Entry 9JFZ (electron microscopy, 2.90 A resolution); this record covers chains A and B of the 5 polymer chains in the assembly.

== Chain A ==
Name: Guanine nucleotide-binding protein G(s) subunit alpha isoforms short
From: Homo sapiens
Reference sequence: P63092 (GNAS2_HUMAN); aligned in 2 segments with insertions or deletions, so no single offset holds: 5-195 ~ UniProt 5-64; 204-384 ~ UniProt 204-394
Amino-acid sequence (262 residues; numbered -8 to 384; 131 numbers in that range are skipped by the numbering (no residue carries them; nothing is unmodelled there); the number before each row is that of its first residue; numbers below 1 keep their minus sign (Met-8 is residue -8)):
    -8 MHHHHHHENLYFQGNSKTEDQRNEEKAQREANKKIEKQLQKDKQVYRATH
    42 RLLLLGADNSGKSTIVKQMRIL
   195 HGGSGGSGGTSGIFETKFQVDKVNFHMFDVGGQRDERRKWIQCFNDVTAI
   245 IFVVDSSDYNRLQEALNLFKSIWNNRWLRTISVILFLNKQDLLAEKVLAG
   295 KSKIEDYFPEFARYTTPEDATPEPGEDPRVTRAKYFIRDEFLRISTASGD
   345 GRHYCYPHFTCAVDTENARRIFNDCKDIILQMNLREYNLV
Disordered / not traced: -8 to 8, 195-204
Construct notes: initiating methionine (-8); expression tag (-7 to 4); engineered mutation Asp49 (Gly in P63092), Asn50 (Glu in P63092), Asp249 (Ala in P63092), Asp252 (Ser in P63092), Ala362 (Ile372 in P63092), Ile365 (Val375 in P63092), Lys370 (Arg380 in P63092), Leu374 (Gln384 in P63092), Gln375 (Arg385 in P63092), Asn377 (His387 in P63092), Glu380 (Gln390 in P63092), Asn382 (Glu392 in P63092), Val384 (Leu394 in P63092); linker (196-203)

== Chain B ==
Name: Guanine nucleotide-binding protein G(I)/G(S)/G(T) subunit beta-1
From: Homo sapiens
Reference sequence: P62873 (GBB1_HUMAN); residue numbers follow UniProt; this construct covers 2-340
Amino-acid sequence (346 residues; each row starts with the number of its first residue; numbers below 1 keep their minus sign (Ile-5 is residue -5)):
    -5 IGRARGFSELDQLRQEAEQLKNQIRDARKACADATLSQITNNIDPVGRIQ
    45 MRTRRTLRGHLAKIYAMHWGTDSRLLVSASQDGKLIIWDSYTTNKVHAIP
    95 LRSSWVMTCAYAPSGNYVACGGLDNICSIYNLKTREGNVRVSRELAGHTG
   145 YLSCCRFLDDNQIVTSSGDTTCALWDIETGQQTTTFTGHTGDVMSLSLAP
   195 DTRLFVSGACDASAKLWDVREGMCRQTFTGHESDINAICFFPNGNAFATG
   245 SDDATCRLFDLRADQELMTYSHDNIICGITSVSFSKSGRLLLAGYDDFNC
   295 NVWDALKADRAGVLAGHDNRVSCLGVTDDGMAVATGSWDSFLKIWN
Disordered / not traced: -5 to 2
Construct notes: expression tag (-5 to 1)
Curated features (UniProtKB/Swiss-Prot):
  - modified residue: Ser2 (N-acetylserine), His266 (Phosphohistidine)

== How chain A and chain B interact ==
Residue-residue contacts (38):
  Gln19(A) with Thr86(B), hydrogen bond; Asn88(B)
  Asn23(A) with Lys89(B), hydrogen bond (side chain-backbone)
  Ile26(A) with Lys89(B); Val90(B); His91(B)
  Glu27(A) with Lys89(B), salt bridge
  Leu30(A) with Gly53(B); Lys78(B); Lys89(B)
  Asp33(A) with Lys78(B), salt bridge
  Lys34(A) with Leu55(B)
  Tyr37(A) with Leu55(B), hydrophobic; Ala56(B)
  Ile207(A) with Leu117(B), hydrophobic
  Phe222(A) with Trp99(B), hydrophobic
  Gly226(A) with Thr143(B)
  Gln227(A) with Leu117(B); Tyr145(B), hydrogen bond (side chain-backbone)
  Arg228(A) with Gly162(B); Asp186(B), salt bridge
  Arg232(A) with Cys204(B), hydrogen bond (side chain-backbone); Asp228(B), salt bridge
  Lys233(A) with Tyr145(B); Cys204(B); Asp228(B), salt bridge; Asp246(B), salt bridge
  Gln236(A) with Arg314(B), hydrogen bond
  Cys237(A) with Lys57(B), hydrogen bond (backbone-side chain); Tyr59(B); Met101(B), hydrophobic
  Phe238(A) with Trp99(B), hydrophobic
  Asn239(A) with Lys57(B), hydrogen bond; Trp332(B)
  Asp240(A) with Lys57(B), salt bridge
  Trp271(A) with Asp290(B); Arg314(B); Trp332(B), hydrophobic
Other interface residues (no listed pair), chain A (27 interface residues in all): Glu16, Arg20, Ala22, Ser205, Trp234, Arg270
Other interface residues (no listed pair), chain B (35 interface residues in all): Arg52, Gln75, Asp76, Ile80, Asp83, Thr87, Ala92, Asp118, Asn119, Gly144, Met188

== In short ==
The interface between chain A and chain B involves 27 residues on one side and 35 on the other, with 7
hydrogen bonds and 7 salt bridges. Polar pairs include Glu27(A)-Lys89(B), Asp33(A)-Lys78(B) and
Arg228(A)-Asp186(B).
Chain A is Guanine nucleotide-binding protein G(s) subunit alpha isoforms short and chain B is Guanine
nucleotide-binding protein G(I)/G(S)/G(T) subunit beta-1, both from Homo sapiens; the structure, Cryo-EM
structure of intermediate state GPR4 complexed with miniGs/q in pH7.5, was determined by electron microscopy,
deposited together with 8ZCE, 8ZCF, 9JFT, 9JFV, 9JFW, 9JFX, 9JHP and 9LGM.
